Entry 3NBN (X-ray diffraction, 3.45 A resolution); this record covers chains D and X of the 8 polymer chains in the assembly.

Chain D:
Molecule: Recombining binding protein suppressor of hairless
Source organism: Homo sapiens
UniProt: Q06330 (SUH_HUMAN); residues 9-434 here correspond to UniProt positions 23-448 (UniProt number = residue number + 14)
Amino-acid sequence (433 residues; row label = number of the first residue in the row):
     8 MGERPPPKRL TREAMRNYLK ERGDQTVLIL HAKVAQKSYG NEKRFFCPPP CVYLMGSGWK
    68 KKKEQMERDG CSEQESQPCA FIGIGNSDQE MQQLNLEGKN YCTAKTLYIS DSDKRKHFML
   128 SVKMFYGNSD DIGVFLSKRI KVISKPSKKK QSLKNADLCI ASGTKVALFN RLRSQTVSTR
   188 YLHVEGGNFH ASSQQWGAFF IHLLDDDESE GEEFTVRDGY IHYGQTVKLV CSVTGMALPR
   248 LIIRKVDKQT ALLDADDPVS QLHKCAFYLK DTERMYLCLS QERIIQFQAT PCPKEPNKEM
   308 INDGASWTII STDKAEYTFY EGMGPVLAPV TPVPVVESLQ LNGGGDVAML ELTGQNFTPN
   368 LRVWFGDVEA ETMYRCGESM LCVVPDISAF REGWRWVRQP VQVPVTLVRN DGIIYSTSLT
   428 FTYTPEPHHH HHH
Disordered / not traced: 8-11, 435-440
Sequence notes: expression tag (8, 435-440)
UniProt features mapped onto this chain:
  - region (DNA-binding): Gln-43 to Phe-53, Ser-151 to Lys-156, Arg-178 to Thr-183
  - modified residue: Lys-161 (N6-acetyllysine)

Chain X:
Molecule: DNA, HES1 promoter
Sequence (37 nucleotides; numbered 1 to 37; the number before each row is that of its first residue):
     1 TACTGTGGGA AAGAAAGTTT GGAAAATTTC ACACGAG

How chain D and chain X interact:
Residue-residue contacts - 16 pairs, chain D then chain X:
  Lys-44(D) / DT29(X)  phosphate contact
  Tyr-46(D) / DT29(X)  hydrogen bond to the phosphate
  Lys-123(D) / DT28(X)  salt bridge to the phosphate
  Ser-151(D) / DT28(X)  hydrogen bond to the phosphate
  Ser-151(D) / DT29(X)  base contact
  Lys-152(D) / DT29(X)  base contact
  Ser-154(D) / DT27(X)  hydrogen bond to the phosphate
  Lys-156(D) / DA26(X)  sugar contact
  Lys-156(D) / DT27(X)  salt bridge to the phosphate
  Lys-157(D) / DA26(X)  hydrogen bond to the phosphate
  Ser-159(D) / DA26(X)  phosphate contact
  Lys-161(D) / DA26(X)  salt bridge to the phosphate
  Arg-180(D) / DG35(X)  phosphate contact
  Arg-180(D) / DA36(X)  salt bridge to the phosphate
  Gln-182(D) / DG35(X)  base contact
  Gln-182(D) / DA36(X)  sugar contact
Also at the interface, not in a pair above, chain X (8 interface residues in all): DA25, DC30

Overview:
Chain D and chain X form an interface of 12 and 8 residues respectively, with 4 hydrogen bonds and 4 salt
bridges. Among the polar pairs are Tyr-46(D)/DT29(X), Ser-151(D)/DT28(X) and Ser-154(D)/DT27(X).
Chain D is Recombining binding protein suppressor of hairless (Homo sapiens) and chain X is DNA, HES1
promoter; the structure, Crystal structure of a dimer of Notch Transcription Complex trimers on HES1 DNA, was
determined by X-ray diffraction.
